PDB entry 7ZGP | electron microscopy, 2.70 A resolution | chains D and F of the 5 polymer chains in the assembly

[Chain D]
Molecule: Polyadenylation factor subunit 2
From: Saccharomyces cerevisiae
Reference sequence: A0A6A5Q543 (A0A6A5Q543_YEASX); residue numbers follow UniProt; this construct covers 1-465
Chain sequence (465 residues; row label = number of the first residue in the row):
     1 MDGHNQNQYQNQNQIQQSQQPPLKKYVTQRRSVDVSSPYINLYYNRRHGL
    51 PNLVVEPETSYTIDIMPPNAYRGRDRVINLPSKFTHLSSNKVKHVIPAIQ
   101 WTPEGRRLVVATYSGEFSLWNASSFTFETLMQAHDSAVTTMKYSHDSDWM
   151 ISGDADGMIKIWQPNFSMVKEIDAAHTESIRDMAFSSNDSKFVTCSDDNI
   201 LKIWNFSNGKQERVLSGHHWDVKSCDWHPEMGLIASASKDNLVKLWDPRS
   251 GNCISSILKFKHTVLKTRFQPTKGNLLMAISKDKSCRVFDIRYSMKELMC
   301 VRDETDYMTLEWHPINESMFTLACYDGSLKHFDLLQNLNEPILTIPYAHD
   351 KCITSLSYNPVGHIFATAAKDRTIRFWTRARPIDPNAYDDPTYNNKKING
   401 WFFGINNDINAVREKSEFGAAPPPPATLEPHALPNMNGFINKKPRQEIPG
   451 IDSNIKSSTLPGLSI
Unresolved in the structure: 1-27, 416-418, 423-465

[Chain F]
Molecule: MPE1 isoform 1
From: Saccharomyces cerevisiae
Reference sequence: A0A6A5PV64 (A0A6A5PV64_YEASX); residue numbers follow UniProt; this construct covers 1-441
Chain sequence (441 residues; row label = number of the first residue in the row):
     1 MSSTIFYRFKSQRNTSRILFDGTGLTVFDLKREIIQENKLGDGTDFQLKI
    51 YNPDTEEEYDDDAFVIPRSTSVIVKRSPAIKSFSVHSRLKGNVGAAALGN
   101 ATRYVTGRPRVLQKRQHTATTTANVSGTTEEERIASMFATQENQWEQTQE
   151 EMSAATPVFFKSQTNKNSAQENEGPPPPGYMCYRCGGRDHWIKNCPTNSD
   201 PNFEGKRIRRTTGIPKKFLKSIEIDPETMTPEEMAQRKIMITDEGKFVVQ
   251 VEDKQSWEDYQRKRENRQIDGDETIWRKGHFKDLPDDLKCPLTGGLLRQP
   301 VKTSKCCNIDFSKEALENALVESDFVCPNCETRDILLDSLVPDQDKEKEV
   351 ETFLKKQEELHGSSKDGNQPETKKMKLMDPTGTAGLNNNTSLPTSVNNGG
   401 TPVPPVPLPFGIPPFPMFPMPFMPPTATITNPHQADASPKK
Unresolved in the structure: 1-206, 224-239, 269-441
Reported in the primary citation:
  - binding site for pre-cleaved CYC1: Pro-215
  - mutagenesis - P215G, W257A/Y260A: unchanged binding to recombinant CPF

[How chain D and chain F interact]
Residue-residue contacts (34; chain D residue first):
  Ser-114(D) / Arg-209(F)  hydrogen bond (backbone-side chain)
  Glu-116(D) / Thr-212(F)
  Leu-130(D) / Thr-212(F)
  Leu-130(D) / Gly-213(F)
  Met-131(D) / Gly-213(F)  hydrogen bond (backbone-backbone)
  Gln-132(D) / Arg-209(F)
  Gln-132(D) / Arg-210(F)
  Gln-132(D) / Thr-212(F)
  Ala-133(D) / Gln-250(F)
  Asp-135(D) / Arg-209(F)  hydrogen bond (backbone-side chain)
  Asp-135(D) / Met-240(F)
  Trp-149(D) / Trp-257(F)  hydrophobic
  Trp-149(D) / Tyr-260(F)  hydrophobic
  Lys-160(D) / Gln-250(F)
  Ile-161(D) / Trp-257(F)  hydrophobic
  Gln-163(D) / Ser-256(F)
  Ser-167(D) / Asp-253(F)
  Met-168(D) / Gln-250(F)
  Met-168(D) / Val-251(F)
  Met-168(D) / Glu-252(F)
  Met-168(D) / Asp-253(F)  hydrogen bond (backbone-backbone)
  Val-169(D) / Glu-252(F)
  Val-169(D) / Asp-253(F)
  Val-169(D) / Ser-256(F)
  Val-169(D) / Trp-257(F)  hydrophobic
  Lys-170(D) / Glu-252(F)
  Lys-170(D) / Trp-257(F)
  Glu-171(D) / Glu-252(F)  hydrogen bond (backbone-side chain)
  Phe-206(D) / Trp-257(F)
  Phe-206(D) / Tyr-260(F)
  Ser-207(D) / Trp-257(F)
  Ser-207(D) / Tyr-260(F)
  Ser-207(D) / Gln-261(F)  hydrogen bond (backbone-side chain)
  Ser-207(D) / Arg-264(F)
Other interface residues (no listed pair), chain D (21 interface residues in all): Tyr-113, Asn-208, Gly-209
Other interface residues (no listed pair), chain F (15 interface residues in all): Ile-214
From the paper, about this interface:
  - residue pairs: Trp-149(D)/Trp-257(F) (hydrophobic contact), Ile-161(D)/Trp-257(F) (hydrophobic contact), Phe-206(D)/Trp-257(F) (hydrophobic contact)
  - interface residues, chain D: Ile-161(D), Phe-206(D)
  - interface residues, chain F: Arg-207(F), Arg-209(F), Asp-253(F), Tyr-260(F)

[In short]
21 residues of chain D and 15 residues of chain F are in contact; the contacts include 6 hydrogen bonds. Polar
pairs include Ser-114(D)/Arg-209(F), Asp-135(D)/Arg-209(F) and Glu-171(D)/Glu-252(F). The paper describes
hydrophobic contacts between Trp-149(D) and Trp-257(F), Ile-161(D) and Trp-257(F) and Phe-206(D) and
Trp-257(F). The paper reports a binding site for pre-cleaved CYC1 at Pro-215(F); P215G and W257A/Y260A of
chain F leave binding to recombinant CPF unchanged.
Here chain D is Polyadenylation factor subunit 2 and chain F is MPE1 isoform 1, both from Saccharomyces
cerevisiae. Entry 7ZGP (Polymerase module of CPF in complex with Mpe1 and a pre-cleaved CYC1 RNA) was
determined by electron microscopy (same publication as 7ZGQ and 7ZGR).
